Entry 5FRM (X-ray diffraction, 2.58 A resolution); this record covers chains A and D of the 4 polymer chains in the assembly.

[Chain A]
Name: Pfv integrase
Source organism: Human spumaretrovirus
Reference sequence: P14350 (POL_FOAMV); residues 1-392 here correspond to UniProt positions 752-1143 (UniProt number = residue number + 751)
Amino-acid sequence (395 residues; numbered -2 to 392; the number before each row is that of its first residue; numbers below 1 keep their minus sign (Gly-2 is residue -2)):
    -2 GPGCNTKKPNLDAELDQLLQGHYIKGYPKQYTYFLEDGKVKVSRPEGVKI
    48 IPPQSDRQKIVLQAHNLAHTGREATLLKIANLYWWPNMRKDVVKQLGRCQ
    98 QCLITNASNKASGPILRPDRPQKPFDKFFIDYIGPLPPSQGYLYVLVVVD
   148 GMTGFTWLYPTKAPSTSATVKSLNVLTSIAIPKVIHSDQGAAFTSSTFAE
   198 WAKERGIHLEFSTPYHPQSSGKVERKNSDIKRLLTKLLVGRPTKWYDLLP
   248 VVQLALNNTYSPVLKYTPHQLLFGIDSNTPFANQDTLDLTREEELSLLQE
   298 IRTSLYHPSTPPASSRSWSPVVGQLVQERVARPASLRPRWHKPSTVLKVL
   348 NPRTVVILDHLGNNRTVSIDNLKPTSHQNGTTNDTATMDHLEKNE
Not modelled in the structure: -2 to 8, 376-392
Construct notes: expression tag (-2 to 0); variant Ser217 (Gly968 in P14350), Gly218 (Ser969 in P14350)
Curated features (UniProtKB/Swiss-Prot):
  - binding site (Mg(2+)): Asp123, Asp185
Bound ions: Zn2+: His62, His66, Cys96, Cys99; Mg2+ site 1: Asp128, Asp185 (together with magnesium); Mg2+ site 2: Asp128, Glu221 (together with magnesium)
Small-molecule neighbours: magnesium (WA5; 4-azanylidene-N-[[2,4-bis(fluoranyl)phenyl]methyl]-1-oxidanyl-2-oxidanylidene-1,8-naphthyridine-3-carboxamide): Asp128, Tyr129, Asp185, Pro214, Gln215, Glu221

[Chain D]
Molecule: 17-nt DNA strand
Sequence (17 nucleotides; numbered 1 to 17; the number before each row is that of its first residue):
     1 TGCGAAATTCCATGACA

[Interface between chain A and chain D]
Residue-residue contacts (7; chain A residue first):
  Glu221(A) - DC16(D)  sugar contact
  Arg222(A) - DG14(D)  base contact
  Arg222(A) - DC16(D)  base contact
  Asn224(A) - DC16(D)  phosphate contact
  Ser225(A) - DC16(D)  sugar contact
  Lys228(A) - DA17(D)  salt bridge to the phosphate
  Lys262(A) - DT9(D)  salt bridge to the phosphate
Other interface residues (no listed pair), chain A (9 interface residues in all): Tyr129, Ile130, Gly131
Other interface residues (no listed pair), chain D (5 interface residues in all): DA15

[In short]
Chain A and chain D form an interface of 9 and 5 residues respectively; the contacts include 2 salt bridges.
Among the polar pairs are Lys228(A)-DA17(D) and Lys262(A)-DT9(D). Magnesium is bound between chain A and chain
D.
Here chain A is Pfv integrase (Human spumaretrovirus) and chain D is a 17-nt DNA strand. Entry 5FRM (Crystal
structure of the Prototype Foamy Virus (PFV) intasome in complex with magnesium and the INSTI ...) was
determined by X-ray diffraction (same publication as 5FRN and 5FRO).
